Entry 1BSV (X-ray diffraction, 2.20 A resolution); this record covers chain A.

[Chain A]
Molecule: Protein (GDP-fucose synthetase)
Organism: Escherichia coli
UniProt: P32055 (FCL_ECOLI); numbering as in UniProt (aligned over 1-321)
Sequence (321 residues; row label = number of the first residue in the row):
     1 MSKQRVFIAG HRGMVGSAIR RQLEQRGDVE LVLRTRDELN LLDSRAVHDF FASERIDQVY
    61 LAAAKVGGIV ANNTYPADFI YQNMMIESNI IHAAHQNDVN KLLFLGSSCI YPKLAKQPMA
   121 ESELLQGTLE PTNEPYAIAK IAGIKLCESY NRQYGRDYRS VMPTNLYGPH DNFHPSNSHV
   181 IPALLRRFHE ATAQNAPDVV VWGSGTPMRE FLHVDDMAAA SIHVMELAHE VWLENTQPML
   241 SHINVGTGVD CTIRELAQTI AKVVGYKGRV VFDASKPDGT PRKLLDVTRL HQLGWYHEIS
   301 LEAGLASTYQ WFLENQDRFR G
Unresolved in the structure: 1-2, 320-321
Small-molecule neighbours: NADPH (NDP; NADPH dihydro-nicotinamide-adenine-dinucleotide phosphate): Gly10, Arg12, Gly13, Met14, Val15, Gly16, Arg36, Leu39, Asn40, Leu41, Leu42, Ala62, Ala63, Ala64, Val66, Ile86, Leu105, Gly106, Ser107, Tyr136, Lys140, Pro163, Thr164, Leu166, His179
UniProt features mapped onto this chain:
  - active site: Tyr136 (Proton donor/acceptor)
  - binding site (NADP(+)): Gly10 to Gly16, Arg36 to Leu41, Leu105 to Ser108, Lys140, Pro163 to Leu166, His179
  - binding site (substrate): Arg187, Trp202, Arg209, Asp278
  - site: Ser107 (Important for catalytic activity), Cys109 (Important for catalytic activity), Lys140 (Lowers pKa of active site Tyr)
  - mutagenesis: Ser107 (S107A: Nearly abolishes catalytic activity. Minor effect of affinity for NADPH and substrate), Cys109 (C109A: Nearly abolishes catalytic activity), Tyr136 (Y136E: Abolishes enzyme activity), Lys140 (K140R: Reduces catalytic activity 20-fold; K140S: Nearly abolishes catalytic activity), His179 (H179N: Nearly abolishes catalytic activity), Arg187 (R187A: Decreases affinity for the substrate GDP-4-keto-6-deoxymannose)

[Overview]
Ligands of chain A: NADPH. Curated annotation (UniProt) lists active-site residue Tyr136, 23 NADP+-binding
residues, 4 substrate-binding residues and 6 mutagenesis sites.
Chain A is Protein (GDP-fucose synthetase) (Escherichia coli); the structure, GDP-fucose synthetase from
escherichia coli complex with NADPH, was determined by X-ray diffraction, deposited together with 1FXS and
1GFS.
